Entry 9K10 (electron microscopy, 3.60 A resolution); this record covers chains Y and A of the 36 polymer chains in the assembly.

Chain Y:
Protein: 50S ribosomal protein L28
From: Mycolicibacterium smegmatis MC2 155
Reference sequence: A0QV03 (A0QV03_MYCS2); numbering as in UniProt (aligned over 1-64)
Chain sequence (64 residues; row label = number of the first residue in the row):
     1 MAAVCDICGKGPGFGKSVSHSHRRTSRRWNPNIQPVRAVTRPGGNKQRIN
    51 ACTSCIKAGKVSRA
Unresolved in the structure: 1
Ion coordination: Zn2+: Cys5, Cys8, Cys52, Cys55

Chain A:
Molecule: 23S ribosomal RNA
From: Mycolicibacterium smegmatis MC2 155
Sequence (3127 nucleotides; each row starts with the number of its first residue; numbers below 1 keep their minus sign (U-2 is residue -2)):
    -2 UUGUAAGUGUUUAAGGGCGCAUGGUGGAUGCCUUGGCACUGGGAGCCGAU
    48 GAAGGACGUAGGAGGCUGCGAUAAGCCUCGGGGAGCUGUCAACCGAGCGU
    98 UGAUCCGAGGAUGUCCGAAUGGGGAAACCCGGCACGAGUGAUGUCGUGUC
   148 ACCAGGCGCUGAAUAUAUAGGCGUCUGGGGGGAACGCGGGGAAGUGAAAC
   198 AUCUCAGUACCCGUAGGAAGAGAAAACAAAAUGUGAUUCCGUGAGUAGUG
   248 GCGAGCGAAAGCGGAGGAUGGCUAAACCGUAUGCAUGUGAUACCGGGUAG
   298 GGGUUGUGUGUGCGGGGUUGUGGGACCUAUCUUUCCGGCUCUACCUGGCU
   348 GGAGGGCAGUGAGAAAAUGUUGUGGUUAGCGGAAAUGGCUUGGGAUGGCC
   398 UGCCGUAGACGGUGAGAGCCCGGUACGUGAAAACCCGACGUCUGUCUUGA
   448 UGGUGUUCCCGAGUAGCAGCGGGCCCGUGGAAUCUGCUGUGAAUCUGCCG
   498 GGACCACCCGGUAAGCCUGAAUACUUCCCAGUGACCGAUAGCGGAUUAGU
   548 ACCGUGAGGGAAUGGUGAAAAGUACCCCGGGAGGGGAGUGAAAGAGUACC
   598 UGAAACCGUGCGCUUACAAUCCGUCAGAGCCCUCGACGUGUCGUGGGGUG
   648 AUGGCGUGCCUUUUGAAGAAUGAGCCUGCGAGUCAGGGACAUGUCGCGAG
   698 GUUAACCCGGGUGGGGUAGCCGCAGCGAAAGCGAGUCUGAAUAGGGCGUA
   748 UCCACACAAGAGUGUGUGGUGUAGUGGUGUGUUCUGGACCCGAAGCGGAG
   798 UGAUCUACCCAUGGCCAGGGUGAAGCGCGGGUAAGACCGCGUGGAGGCCC
   848 GAACCCACUUAGGUUGAAGACUGAGGGGAUGAGCUGUGGGUAGGGGUGAA
   898 AGGCCAAUCAAACUCCGUGAUAGCUGGUUCUCCCCGAAAUGCAUUUAGGU
   948 GCAGCGUCGCAUGUUUCUUGCCGGAGGUAGAGCUACUGGAUGGCCGAUGG
   998 GCCCCACAGGGUUACUGACGUCAGCCAAACUCCGAAUGCCGGUAAGUCCA
  1048 AGAGUGCGGCAGUGAGACGGCGGGGGAUAAGCUCCGUGCGUCGAGAGGGA
  1098 AACAGCCCAGAUCGCCGGCUAAGGCCCCUAAGCGUGUGCUAAGUGGAAAA
  1148 GGAUGUGCAGUCGCGAAGACAACCAGGAGGUUGGCUUAGAAGCAGCCACC
  1198 CUUGAAAGAGUGCGUAAUAGCUCACUGGUCAAGUGAUUGUGCGCCGAUAA
  1248 UGUAGCGGGGCUCAAGCACACCGCCGAAGCCGCGGCAGCCAACGUGUUGG
  1298 CUGGGUAGGGGAGCGUCCUGCAUCCGGUGAAGCCGCCGAGUGAUCGAGUG
  1348 GUGGAGGGUGUGGGAGUGAGAAUGCAGGCAUGAGUAGCGAUUAGGCAAGU
  1398 GAGAACCUUGCCCGCCGAAAGACCAAGGGUUCCUGGGCCAGGCCAGUCCG
  1448 CCCAGGGUGAGUCGGGACCUAAGGCGAGGCCGACAGGCGUAGUCGAUGGA
  1498 CAACGGGUUGAUAUUCCCGUACCCGUGUAUGUGCGUCCAUGAUGAAUCAG
  1548 CGGUACUAACCAUCCAAAACCACCGUGACCGCACCUUUCGGGGUGUGGCG
  1598 UUGGUGGGGCUGCAUGGGACCUUCGUUGGUAGUAGUCAAGCGAUGGGGUG
  1648 ACGCAGGAAGGUAGCCGUACCGGUCAGUGGUAAUACCGGGGUAAGCCUGU
  1698 AGGGAGUCAGAUAGGUAAAUCCGUCUGGCAUAUAUCCUGAGAGGUGAUGC
  1748 AUAGCCGAGUGAGGCGAAUUCGGUGAUCCUAUGCUGCCGAGAAAAGCCUC
  1798 UAGCGAGGACAUACACGGCCCGUACCCCAAACCAACACAGGUGGUCAGGU
  1848 AGAGAAUACUAAGGCGUACGAGUGAACUAUGGUUAAGGAACUCGGCAAAA
  1898 UGCCCCCGUAACUUCGGGAGAAGGGGGACCCACAUGGCGUGUAAGCCUUU
  1948 ACGGCCCAAGCGUGAGUGGGUGGCACAAACCAGUGAGAAGCGACUGUUUA
  1998 CUAAAAACACAGGUCCGUGCGAAGUCGCAAGACGAUGUAUACGGACUGAC
  2048 GCCUGCCCGGUGCUGGAAGGUUAAGAGGACCCGUUAACUCCCUUUGGGGG
  2098 UGAAGCGGAGAAUUUAAGCCCCAGUAAACGGCGGUGGUAACUAUAACCAU
  2148 CCUAAGGUAGCGAAAUUCCUUGUCGGGUAAGUUCCGACCUGCACGAAUGG
  2198 CGUAACGACUUCUCAACUGUCUCAACCAUAGACUCGGCGAAAUUGCACUA
  2248 CGAGUAAAGAUGCUCGUUACGCGCGGCAGGACGAAAAGACCCCGGGACCU
  2298 UCACUACAACUUGGUAUUGGUGCUCGAUACGGUUUGUGUAGGAUAGGUGG
  2348 GAGACUGUGAAGCUCACACGCCAGUGUGGGUGGAGUCGUUGUUGAAAUAC
  2398 CACUCUGAUCGUAUUGGGCCUCUAACCUCGGACCGUAUAUCCGGUUCAGG
  2448 GACAGUGCCUGGUGGGUAGUUUAACUGGGGCGGUUGCCUCCUAAAAUGUA
  2498 ACGGAGGCGCCCAAAGGUUCCCUCAACCUGGACGGCAAUCAGGUGUUGAG
  2548 UGUAAGUGCACAAGGGAGCUUGACUGCGAGACGGACAUGUCGAGCAGGGA
  2598 CGAAAGUCGGGACUAGUGAUCCGGCACCUCUGAGUGGAAGGGGUGUCGCU
  2648 CAACGGAUAAAAGGUACCCCGGGGAUAACAGGCUGAUCUUCCCCAAGAGU
  2698 CCAUAUCGACGGGAUGGUUUGGCACCUCGAUGUCGGCUCGUCGCAUCCUG
  2748 GGGCUGGAGCAGGUCCCAAGGGUUGGGCUGUUCGCCCAUUAAAGCGGCAC
  2798 GCGAGCUGGGUUUAGAACGUCGUGAGACAGUUCGGUCUCUAUCCGCCGCG
  2848 CGCGUCAGAAGCUUGAGGAAACCUGUCCCUAGUACGAGAGGACCGGGACG
  2898 GACGAACCUCUGGUAUACCAGUUGUCCCACCAGGGGCACGGCUGGAUAGC
  2948 CACGUUCGGACAGGAUAACCGCUGAAAGCAUCUAAGCGGGAAACCUCUUC
  2998 CAAGACCAGGCUUCUCACCCUCUAGGAGGGAUAAGGCCCCCCGCAGACCA
  3048 CGGGAUUGAUAGACCAGACCUGGAAGCCUAGUAAUAGGUGCAGGGAACUG
  3098 GCACUAACCGGCCGAAAACUUACAACA
Unresolved in the structure: -2 to 1, 1562-1609, 2136-2144, 3121-3124
Ion coordination: Mg2+ site 1 near G13 (its only coordinating residue here); Mg2+ site 2: C28, G1354; Mg2+ site 3: C43, G214; Mg2+ site 4 near U56 (its only coordinating residue here); Mg2+ site 5 near U69 (its only coordinating residue here); Mg2+ site 6 near U117 (its only coordinating residue here); Mg2+ site 7: A159, U163, A164; Mg2+ site 8: G191, U2467; Mg2+ site 9 near G191 (its only coordinating residue here); Mg2+ site 10: A194, A196, C197; Mg2+ site 11 near G204 (its only coordinating residue here); Mg2+ site 12 near G217 (its only coordinating residue here); 244 more Mg2+ sites not listed

How chain Y and chain A interact:
Pairs across the interface (83):
  Ala2(Y) with G1479(A), hydrogen bond to the phosphate; A1480(A), hydrogen bond to the phosphate
  Ala3(Y) with A1480(A), phosphate contact
  Val4(Y) with A1480(A), sugar contact
  Lys10(Y) with C484(A), phosphate contact; U485(A), salt bridge to the phosphate
  Pro12(Y) with A1480(A), sugar contact
  Gly13(Y) with G483(A), sugar contact
  Phe14(Y) with G187(A), phosphate contact; A1480(A), base contact
  Gly15(Y) with G468(A), sugar contact
  Lys16(Y) with A189(A), salt bridge to the phosphate; G468(A), hydrogen bond to the sugar; G469(A), phosphate contact
  Ser19(Y) with A2303(A), hydrogen bond to the phosphate
  His20(Y) with A2303(A), phosphate contact
  Ser21(Y) with U2302(A), hydrogen bond to the sugar; A2303(A), hydrogen bond to the phosphate; A2656(A), hydrogen bond to the base; A2657(A), base contact
  His22(Y) with U199(A), phosphate contact; C200(A), salt bridge to the phosphate; U475(A), salt bridge to the phosphate
  Arg23(Y) with A198(A), phosphate contact; U199(A), salt bridge to the phosphate; U2302(A), sugar contact
  Arg24(Y) with C200(A), salt bridge to the phosphate; G469(A), salt bridge to the phosphate; G470(A), salt bridge to the phosphate
  Thr25(Y) with A2303(A), sugar contact
  Ser26(Y) with G188(A), hydrogen bond to the phosphate
  Arg27(Y) with C2455(A), salt bridge to the phosphate; C2456(A), salt bridge to the phosphate
  Arg28(Y) with A1480(A), salt bridge to the phosphate; C2455(A), phosphate contact
  Trp29(Y) with C467(A), hydrogen bond to the base; G468(A), sugar contact; G483(A), base contact; C484(A), base contact; C2455(A), phosphate contact; C2456(A), hydrogen bond to the phosphate
  Asn30(Y) with C484(A), hydrogen bond to the sugar; U485(A), sugar contact; G2454(A), hydrogen bond to the sugar; C2455(A), hydrogen bond to the phosphate
  Pro31(Y) with C484(A), phosphate contact; U485(A), phosphate contact; G2454(A), sugar contact
  Asn32(Y) with U485(A), hydrogen bond to the phosphate; G486(A), hydrogen bond to the phosphate; A2313(A), hydrogen bond to the base; U2453(A), base contact; G2454(A), hydrogen bond to the sugar
  Gln34(Y) with A2313(A), base contact; U2314(A), base contact; G2452(A), hydrogen bond to the base; U2453(A), hydrogen bond to the base
  Pro35(Y) with C2423(A), sugar contact; C2424(A), phosphate contact
  Val36(Y) with C2423(A), phosphate contact
  Arg37(Y) with C2423(A), hydrogen bond to the phosphate; G2441(A), salt bridge to the phosphate; U2442(A), salt bridge to the phosphate
  Arg41(Y) with A164(A), hydrogen bond to the sugar
  Gly44(Y) with U2442(A), phosphate contact
  Asn45(Y) with U161(A), hydrogen bond to the base; A164(A), base contact; U2442(A), phosphate contact
  Lys46(Y) with G2441(A), sugar contact; U2442(A), hydrogen bond to the phosphate
  Gln47(Y) with G2440(A), phosphate contact; G2441(A), phosphate contact
  Arg48(Y) with C2424(A), salt bridge to the phosphate; G2441(A), hydrogen bond to the phosphate
  Thr53(Y) with G486(A), hydrogen bond to the phosphate; A2313(A), sugar contact; U2314(A), sugar contact
  Lys57(Y) with G460(A), base contact; U487(A), salt bridge to the phosphate; G488(A), hydrogen bond to the base
  Arg63(Y) with U2315(A), salt bridge to the phosphate; A2422(A), hydrogen bond to the phosphate; C2423(A), salt bridge to the phosphate
Interface residues without a listed pair, chain Y (40 interface residues in all): Gly11, Val18, Ile33, Ser54
Interface residues without a listed pair, chain A (46 interface residues in all): A160, U163, U165, G204, G474, C2304

In short:
The interface between chain Y and chain A involves 40 residues on one side and 46 on the other; the contacts
include 27 hydrogen bonds and 17 salt bridges. Polar pairs include Ser21(Y)-A2656(A), Trp29(Y)-C467(A) and
Asn32(Y)-A2313(A). Cys5(Y), Cys8(Y), Cys52(Y) and Cys55(Y) form the Zn2+ site.
Chain Y is 50S ribosomal protein L28 and chain A is 23S ribosomal RNA, both from Mycolicibacterium smegmatis
MC2 155; the structure, EF-G2 bound 50S ribosome subunit complex of M. smegmatis, was determined by electron
microscopy together with 9K0Z from the same study.
